Entry 9MX1 (electron microscopy, 3.20 A resolution); this record covers chains A and C of the 3 polymer chains in the assembly.

Chain A:
Protein: Toxin A
Source organism: Clostridioides difficile
Notes: EC 3.4.22.-
UniProt: P16154 (TCDA_CLODI); residues 1-2710 here = UniProt positions 1-2710
Chain sequence (2710 residues; each row starts with the number of its first residue):
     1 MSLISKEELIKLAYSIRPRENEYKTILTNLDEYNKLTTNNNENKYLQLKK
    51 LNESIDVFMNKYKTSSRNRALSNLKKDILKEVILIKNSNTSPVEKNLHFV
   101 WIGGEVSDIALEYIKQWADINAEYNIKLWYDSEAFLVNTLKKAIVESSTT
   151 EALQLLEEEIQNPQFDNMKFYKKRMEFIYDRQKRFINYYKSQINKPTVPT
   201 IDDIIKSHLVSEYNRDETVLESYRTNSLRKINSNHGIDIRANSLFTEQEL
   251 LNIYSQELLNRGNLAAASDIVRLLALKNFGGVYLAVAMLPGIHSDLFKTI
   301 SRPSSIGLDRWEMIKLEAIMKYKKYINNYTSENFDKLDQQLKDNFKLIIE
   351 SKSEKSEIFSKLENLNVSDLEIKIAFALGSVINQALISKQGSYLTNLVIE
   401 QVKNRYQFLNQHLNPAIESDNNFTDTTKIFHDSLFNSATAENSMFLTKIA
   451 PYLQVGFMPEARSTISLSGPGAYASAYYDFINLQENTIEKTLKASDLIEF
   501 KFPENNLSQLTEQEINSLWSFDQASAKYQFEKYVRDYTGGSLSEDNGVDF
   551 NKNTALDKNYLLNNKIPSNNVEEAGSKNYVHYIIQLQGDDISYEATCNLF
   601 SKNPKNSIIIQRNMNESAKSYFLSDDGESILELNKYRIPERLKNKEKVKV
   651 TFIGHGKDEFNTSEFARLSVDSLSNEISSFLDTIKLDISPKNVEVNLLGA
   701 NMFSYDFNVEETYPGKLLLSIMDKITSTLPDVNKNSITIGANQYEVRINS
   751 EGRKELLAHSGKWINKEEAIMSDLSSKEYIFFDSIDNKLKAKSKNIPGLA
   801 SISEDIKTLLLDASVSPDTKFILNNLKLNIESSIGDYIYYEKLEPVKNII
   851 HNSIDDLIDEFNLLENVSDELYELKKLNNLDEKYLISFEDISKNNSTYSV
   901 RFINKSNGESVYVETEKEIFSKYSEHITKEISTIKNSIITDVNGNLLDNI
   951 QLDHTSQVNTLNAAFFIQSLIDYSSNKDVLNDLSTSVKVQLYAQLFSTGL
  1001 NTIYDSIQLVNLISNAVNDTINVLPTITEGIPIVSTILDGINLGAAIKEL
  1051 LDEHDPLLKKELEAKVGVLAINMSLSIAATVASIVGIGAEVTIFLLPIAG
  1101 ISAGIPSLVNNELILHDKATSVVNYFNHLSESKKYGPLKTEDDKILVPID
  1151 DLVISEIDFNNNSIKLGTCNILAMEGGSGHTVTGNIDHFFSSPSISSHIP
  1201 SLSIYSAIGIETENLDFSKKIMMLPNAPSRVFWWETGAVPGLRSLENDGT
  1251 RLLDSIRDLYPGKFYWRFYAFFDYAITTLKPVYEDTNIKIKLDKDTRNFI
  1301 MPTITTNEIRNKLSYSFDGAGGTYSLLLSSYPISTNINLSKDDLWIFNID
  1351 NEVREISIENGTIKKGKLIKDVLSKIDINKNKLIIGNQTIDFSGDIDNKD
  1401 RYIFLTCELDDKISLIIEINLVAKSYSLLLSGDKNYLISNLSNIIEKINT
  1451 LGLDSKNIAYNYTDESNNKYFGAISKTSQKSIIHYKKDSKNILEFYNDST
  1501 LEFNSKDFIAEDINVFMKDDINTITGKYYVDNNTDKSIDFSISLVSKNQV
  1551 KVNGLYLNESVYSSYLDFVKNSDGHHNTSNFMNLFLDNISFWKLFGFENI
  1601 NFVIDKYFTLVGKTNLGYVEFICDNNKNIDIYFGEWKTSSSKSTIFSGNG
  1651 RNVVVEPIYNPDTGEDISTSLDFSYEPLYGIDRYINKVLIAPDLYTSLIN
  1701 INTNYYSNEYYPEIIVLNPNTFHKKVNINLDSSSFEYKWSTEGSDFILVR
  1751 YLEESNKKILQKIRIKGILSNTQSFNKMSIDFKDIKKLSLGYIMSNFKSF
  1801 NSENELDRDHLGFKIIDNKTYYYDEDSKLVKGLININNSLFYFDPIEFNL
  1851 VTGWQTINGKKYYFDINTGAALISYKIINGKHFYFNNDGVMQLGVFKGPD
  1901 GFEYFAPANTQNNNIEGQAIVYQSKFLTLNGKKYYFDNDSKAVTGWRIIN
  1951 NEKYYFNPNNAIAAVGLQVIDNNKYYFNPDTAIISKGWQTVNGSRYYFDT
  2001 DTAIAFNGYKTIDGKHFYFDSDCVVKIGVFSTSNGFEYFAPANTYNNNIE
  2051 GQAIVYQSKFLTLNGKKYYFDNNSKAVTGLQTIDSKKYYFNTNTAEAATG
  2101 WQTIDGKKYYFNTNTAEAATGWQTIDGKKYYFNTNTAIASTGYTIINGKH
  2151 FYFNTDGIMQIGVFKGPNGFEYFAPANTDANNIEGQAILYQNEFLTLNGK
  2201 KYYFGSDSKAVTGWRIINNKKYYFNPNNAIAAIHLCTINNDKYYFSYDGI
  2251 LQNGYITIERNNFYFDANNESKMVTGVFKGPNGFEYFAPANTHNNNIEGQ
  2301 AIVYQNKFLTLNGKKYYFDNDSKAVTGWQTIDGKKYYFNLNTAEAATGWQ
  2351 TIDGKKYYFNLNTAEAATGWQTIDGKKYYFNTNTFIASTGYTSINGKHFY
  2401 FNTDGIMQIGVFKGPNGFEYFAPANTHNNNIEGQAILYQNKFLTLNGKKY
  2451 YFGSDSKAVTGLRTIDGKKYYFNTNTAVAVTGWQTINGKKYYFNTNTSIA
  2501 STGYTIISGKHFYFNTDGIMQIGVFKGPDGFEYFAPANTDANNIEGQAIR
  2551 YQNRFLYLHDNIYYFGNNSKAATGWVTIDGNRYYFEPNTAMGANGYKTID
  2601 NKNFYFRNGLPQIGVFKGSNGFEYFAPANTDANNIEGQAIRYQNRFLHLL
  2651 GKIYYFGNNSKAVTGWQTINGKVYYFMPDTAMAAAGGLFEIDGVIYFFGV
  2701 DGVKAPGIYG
Disordered / not traced: 1-3, 2367-2710
Construct notes: conflict Ala285 (Asp in P16154), Ala287 (Asp in P16154), Ala700 (Cys in P16154), Ile1444 (Thr in P16154), Ile1873 (Thr in P16154), Asp1939 (Asn in P16154), His2427 (Asp in P16154), Asn2428 (Ala in P16154)

Chain C:
Protein: mCDIFA-248-25 Fab Light Chain
Source organism: Mus musculus
Notes: antibody fragment or engineered binder
Chain sequence (214 residues; row label = number of the first residue in the row):
   221 DIVMTQSHKFMSTSIGDRVSITCKASQDVGTAVAWYQQKPGQSPKLLIYW
   271 ASTRHTGVPDRFTGSGSGTYFTLSISNVQSEDLADYFCQQYSSYPLTFGA
   321 GTKLELKRADAAPTVSIFPPSSEQLTSGGASVVCFLNNFYPKDINVKWKI
   371 DGSERQNGVLNSWTDQDSKDSTYSMSSTLTLTKDEYERHNSYTCEATHKT
   421 STSPIVKSFNRNEC
Disordered / not traced: 329-434
Disulfides: Cys243-Cys308

Chain A / chain C interface:
Residue-residue contacts - 8 pairs, chain A then chain C:
  Lys1134(A) - Tyr269(C)
  Asn1247(A) - Val249(C)  hydrogen bond (side chain-backbone)
  Asn1247(A) - Gly250(C)  hydrogen bond (side chain-backbone)
  Asn1247(A) - Trp270(C)
  Asp1248(A) - Trp270(C)
  Arg1251(A) - Tyr311(C)  hydrogen bond (side chain-backbone)
  Ala2176(A) - Arg238(C)  hydrogen bond (backbone-side chain)
  Asn2177(A) - Arg238(C)
Other interface residues (no listed pair), chain A (7 interface residues in all): Thr2178
Other interface residues (no listed pair), chain C (8 interface residues in all): Thr251, Ser312
Interface features reported in the paper:
  - epitope / paratope residues, chain C: Tyr311(C)

In short:
The interface between chain A and chain C involves 7 residues on one side and 8 on the other; the contacts
include 4 hydrogen bonds. Polar contacts include Asn1247(A)-Val249(C), Asn1247(A)-Gly250(C) and
Arg1251(A)-Tyr311(C). From the paper: the epitope/paratope residue Tyr311(C).
Here chain A is Toxin A (Clostridioides difficile) and chain C is mCDIFA-248-25 Fab Light Chain (Mus
musculus). Entry 9MX1 (Clostridioides difficile Toxin A with mCDIFA-248-25 Fab) was determined by electron
microscopy.
